PDB entry 4QPI | X-ray diffraction, 3.01 A resolution | chains B and C of the 3 polymer chains in the assembly

[Chain B]
Protein: Capsid protein VP2
From: Human hepatitis A virus
Chain sequence (222 residues; numbered 1 to 222; the number before each row is that of its first residue):
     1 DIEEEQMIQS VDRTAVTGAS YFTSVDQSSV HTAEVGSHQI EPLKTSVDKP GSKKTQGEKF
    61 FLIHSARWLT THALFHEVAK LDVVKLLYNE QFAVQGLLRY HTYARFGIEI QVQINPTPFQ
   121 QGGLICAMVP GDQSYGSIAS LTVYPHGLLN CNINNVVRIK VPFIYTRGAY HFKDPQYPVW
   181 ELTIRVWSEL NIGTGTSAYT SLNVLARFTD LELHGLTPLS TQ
Disordered / not traced: 1-4, 222

[Chain C]
Protein: Capsid protein VP3
From: Human hepatitis A virus
Chain sequence (246 residues; each row starts with the number of its first residue):
     1 MMRNETRVST TENVVNLSNY EDARAKMSFA LDQEDWKSDP SQGGGIKITH FTTWTSIPTL
    61 AAQFPFNASD SVGQQIKVIP VDPYFFQMTN TNPDQKCITA LASICQMFCF WRGDLVFDFQ
   121 VFPTKYHSGR LLFCFVPGNE LIDVTGITLK QATTAPCAVM DIAGVQSTLR FRVPWISDTP
   181 YRVNRYTKEA HQKGEYTAIG KLIVYCYNRL TSPSNVAHHV RVNVYLSAIN LECFAPLYHA
   241 MDVTTQ

[How chain B and chain C interact]
Residue-residue contacts (68; chain B residue first):
  Leu74(B) - Gln63(C)
  Phe75(B) - Asn90(C)
  Arg105(B) - Ser41(C)  hydrogen bond (side chain-backbone)
  Arg105(B) - Gln42(C)  hydrogen bond
  Pro118(B) - Thr124(C)
  Pro118(B) - Tyr126(C)
  Phe119(B) - Tyr126(C)  hydrophobic
  Phe119(B) - Asn215(C)
  Phe119(B) - Val216(C)  hydrophobic
  Gln120(B) - Thr124(C)
  Gln121(B) - Phe122(C)  hydrogen bond (side chain-backbone)
  Gln121(B) - Pro123(C)
  Gln121(B) - Thr124(C)
  Gln121(B) - His127(C)
  Gln121(B) - Ala217(C)
  Gln121(B) - His219(C)  hydrogen bond (side chain-backbone)
  Gln121(B) - Val220(C)
  Gly122(B) - Phe122(C)
  Gly123(B) - Phe122(C)
  Tyr135(B) - Gln95(C)
  Gly136(B) - Gln95(C)
  Ser137(B) - Gln95(C)
  Ser137(B) - Cys97(C)
  Ser137(B) - Ile98(C)  hydrogen bond (side chain-backbone)
  Ile138(B) - Gln95(C)
  Ala139(B) - Thr59(C)
  Ala139(B) - Leu60(C)  hydrogen bond (backbone-backbone)
  Ala139(B) - Cys97(C)  hydrophobic
  Ser140(B) - Thr59(C)
  Ser140(B) - Ile98(C)  hydrogen bond (side chain-backbone)
  Ser140(B) - Thr99(C)
  Ser140(B) - Ala100(C)  hydrogen bond (side chain-backbone)
  Thr142(B) - Pro58(C)  hydrogen bond (side chain-backbone)
  Thr142(B) - Thr59(C)
  Leu148(B) - Tyr225(C)
  Asn150(B) - Val121(C)  hydrogen bond (side chain-backbone)
  Asn150(B) - Phe122(C)
  Asn152(B) - Pro123(C)
  Asn152(B) - Lys125(C)  hydrogen bond (backbone-side chain)
  Asn152(B) - Gly164(C)  hydrogen bond (side chain-backbone)
  Ile153(B) - Val165(C)
  Ile153(B) - Ser167(C)
  Pro162(B) - Gly44(C)
  Phe163(B) - Gln42(C)
  Phe163(B) - Gly43(C)
  Phe163(B) - Gly44(C)
  Ile164(B) - Gln42(C)
  Ile164(B) - Gly43(C)
  Ile164(B) - Gly44(C)
  Tyr165(B) - Gln42(C)  hydrogen bond (backbone-backbone)
  Arg167(B) - Gln42(C)
  Gly168(B) - Gln42(C)
  Trp187(B) - Leu60(C)  hydrophobic
  Trp187(B) - Gln63(C)
  Trp187(B) - Gln120(C)
  Trp187(B) - Asn223(C)  hydrogen bond (backbone-side chain)
  Trp187(B) - Tyr225(C)  hydrogen bond
  Ser188(B) - Gln63(C)
  Ser188(B) - Phe122(C)
  Ser188(B) - Arg221(C)
  Glu189(B) - Arg221(C)  salt bridge
  Asn191(B) - His219(C)
  Asn191(B) - Arg221(C)  hydrogen bond
  Ile192(B) - Ala217(C)
  Gly193(B) - Asn215(C)
  Gly193(B) - Val216(C)
  Gly193(B) - Ala217(C)
  Thr196(B) - Asn215(C)  hydrogen bond (side chain-backbone)
Interface residues without a listed pair, chain B (36 interface residues in all): Val143, Leu149, Thr194
Interface residues without a listed pair, chain C (39 interface residues in all): Trp54, Ile57, Met88, Thr89, Gln166, Ser214

[In short]
36 residues of chain B and 39 residues of chain C are in contact, with 17 hydrogen bonds and 1 salt bridge.
Polar contacts include Glu189(B)-Arg221(C), Arg105(B)-Ser41(C) and Arg105(B)-Gln42(C).
Chain B is Capsid protein VP2 and chain C is Capsid protein VP3, both from Human hepatitis A virus; the
structure, Crystal structure of hepatitis A virus, was determined by X-ray diffraction, deposited together
with 4QPG.
